7MYJ - chains B and E of the 3 polymer chains in the assembly; structure by X-ray diffraction, 2.95 A resolution.

== Chain B ==
Protein: 5'-AMP-activated protein kinase subunit beta-1
Source organism: Homo sapiens
Reference sequence: Q9Y478 (AAKB1_HUMAN); numbering as in UniProt (aligned over 1-270)
Sequence (270 residues; each row starts with the number of its first residue):
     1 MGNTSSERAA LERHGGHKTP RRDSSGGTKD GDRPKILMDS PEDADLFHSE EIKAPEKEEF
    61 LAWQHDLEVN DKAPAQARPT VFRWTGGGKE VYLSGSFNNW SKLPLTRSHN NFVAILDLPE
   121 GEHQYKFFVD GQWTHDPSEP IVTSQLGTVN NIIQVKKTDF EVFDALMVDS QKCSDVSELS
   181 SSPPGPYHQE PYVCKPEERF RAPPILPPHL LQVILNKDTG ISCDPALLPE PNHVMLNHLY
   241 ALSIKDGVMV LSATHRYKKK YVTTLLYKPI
Disordered / not traced: 1-76, 176-183, 199-200
Modified positions: Ser108 (phosphoserine; SEP)
Residues lining bound ligands: ZQV (5-({5-[(4'R)-4'-acetamido-2',3',4',5'-tetrahydro[1,1'-biphenyl]-4-yl]-6-chloro-1H-imidazo[4,5-b]pyridin-2-yl}oxy)-2-methylbenzoic acid): Val81, Arg83, Thr106, Arg107, Ser108, Val113, Ile115
Reported in the primary citation:
  - post-translational modification sites: Ser108

== Chain E ==
Protein: 5'-AMP-activated protein kinase subunit gamma-1
Source organism: Homo sapiens
Reference sequence: P54619 (AAKG1_HUMAN); residue numbers follow UniProt; this construct covers 2-331
Sequence (336 residues; row label = number of the first residue in the row; numbers below 1 keep their minus sign (Met-4 is residue -4)):
    -4 MADLNWETVI SSDSSPAVEN EHPQETPESN NSVYTSFMKS HRCYDLIPTS SKLVVFDTSL
    56 QVKKAFFALV TNGVRAAPLW DSKKQSFVGM LTITDFINIL HRYYKSALVQ IYELEEHKIE
   116 TWREVYLQDS FKPLVCISPN ASLFDAVSSL IRNKIHRLPV IDPESGNTLY ILTHKRILKF
   176 LKLFITEFPK PEFMSKSLEE LQIGTYANIA MVRTTTPVYV ALGIFVQHRV SALPVVDEKG
   236 RVVDIYSKFD VINLAAEKTY NNLDVSVTKA LQHRSHYFEG VLKCYLHETL ETIINRLVEA
   296 EVHRLVVVDE NDVVKGIVSL SDILQALVLT GGEKKP
Disordered / not traced: -4 to 23, 327-331
Sequence notes: initiating methionine (-4); expression tag (-3 to 1)
Residues lining bound ligands:
  - adenosine monophosphate (AMP), molecule 1: Arg70, Lys170, Ile240, Ser242, Phe244, Asp245, Arg269, Phe273, Gly275, Val276, Leu277, Val297, His298, Arg299, Leu300
  - adenosine monophosphate (AMP), molecule 2: His151, Gly199, Thr200, Asn203, Ile204, Ala205, Arg224, Val225, Ser226, Ala227, Pro229, His298, Arg299, Ile312, Ser314, Ser316, Asp317
Reported in the primary citation:
  - mutagenesis - R299G: decreased signaling in response to MK-8722

== How chain B and chain E interact ==
Contacting residue pairs - 53 pairs, chain B then chain E:
  Leu215(B) - Lys47(E)
  Pro225(B) - Lys47(E)
  Pro225(B) - Gly68(E)
  Ala226(B) - Ser46(E)
  Ala226(B) - Lys47(E)  hydrogen bond (backbone-backbone)
  Leu227(B) - Pro43(E)  hydrophobic
  Leu227(B) - Ser45(E)
  Leu228(B) - Ser45(E)  hydrogen bond (backbone-backbone)
  Leu228(B) - Lys47(E)
  Pro229(B) - Ser45(E)  hydrogen bond (backbone-side chain)
  Pro231(B) - Ser45(E)
  Asp246(B) - Lys59(E)  salt bridge
  Val248(B) - Leu55(E)  hydrophobic
  Val248(B) - Lys59(E)
  Tyr257(B) - Tyr39(E)  hydrophobic
  Tyr257(B) - Pro134(E)
  Tyr257(B) - Asn135(E)
  Tyr257(B) - Asp157(E)
  Tyr257(B) - Leu164(E)  hydrophobic
  Lys258(B) - Arg37(E)
  Lys258(B) - Tyr39(E)
  Lys258(B) - Asn135(E)  hydrogen bond
  Lys259(B) - Tyr39(E)  hydrogen bond (backbone-side chain)
  Lys260(B) - Tyr39(E)
  Lys260(B) - Ile42(E)  hydrogen bond (side chain-backbone)
  Lys260(B) - Pro43(E)
  Lys260(B) - Thr44(E)
  Tyr261(B) - Thr44(E)  hydrogen bond (backbone-backbone)
  Tyr261(B) - Ser45(E)
  Tyr261(B) - Ser46(E)  hydrogen bond (backbone-backbone)
  Val262(B) - Ser46(E)
  Val262(B) - Leu164(E)
  Thr263(B) - Ser46(E)  hydrogen bond (backbone-backbone)
  Thr263(B) - Lys47(E)
  Thr263(B) - Leu48(E)  hydrogen bond (backbone-backbone)
  Thr264(B) - Leu48(E)
  Thr264(B) - Val50(E)
  Leu265(B) - Leu48(E)  hydrogen bond (backbone-backbone)
  Leu265(B) - Val49(E)
  Leu265(B) - Val50(E)  hydrogen bond (backbone-backbone)
  Leu265(B) - Asn67(E)
  Leu266(B) - Val50(E)
  Tyr267(B) - Val50(E)  hydrogen bond (backbone-backbone)
  Tyr267(B) - Phe51(E)  hydrophobic
  Tyr267(B) - Asp52(E)  hydrogen bond (backbone-backbone)
  Tyr267(B) - Leu55(E)  hydrophobic
  Tyr267(B) - Ala63(E)
  Tyr267(B) - Asn67(E)  hydrogen bond
  Lys268(B) - Asp52(E)  salt bridge
  Lys268(B) - Ser77(E)
  Pro269(B) - Asp52(E)
  Pro269(B) - Ser54(E)
  Pro269(B) - Leu55(E)
Interface residues without a listed pair, chain B (25 interface residues in all): Ile214, Ser222, Glu230
Interface residues without a listed pair, chain E (29 interface residues in all): Asp40, Thr66, Thr163, Arg171, Glu296

== Summary ==
The interface between chain B and chain E involves 25 residues on one side and 29 on the other, with 15
hydrogen bonds and 2 salt bridges. Polar contacts include Asp246(B)-Lys59(E), Lys268(B)-Asp52(E) and
Pro229(B)-Ser45(E). From the paper: R299G of chain E reduces signaling in response to MK-8722; a modification
site at Ser108(B).
Chain B is 5'-AMP-activated protein kinase subunit beta-1 and chain E is 5'-AMP-activated protein kinase
subunit gamma-1, both from Homo sapiens; the structure, Structure of full length human AMPK (a2b1g1) in
complex with a small molecule activator MSG011, was determined by X-ray diffraction.
